PDB entry 6BMB | X-ray diffraction, 2.08 A resolution | chain A

== Chain A ==
Molecule: Bifunctional 3-dehydroquinate dehydratase/shikimate dehydrogenase, chloroplastic
Organism: Arabidopsis thaliana
Notes: EC 4.2.1.10, 1.1.1.25
Reference sequence: Q9SQT8 (DHQSD_ARATH); numbering as in UniProt (aligned over 90-603)
Sequence (523 residues; numbered 90 to 612; the number before each row is that of its first residue):
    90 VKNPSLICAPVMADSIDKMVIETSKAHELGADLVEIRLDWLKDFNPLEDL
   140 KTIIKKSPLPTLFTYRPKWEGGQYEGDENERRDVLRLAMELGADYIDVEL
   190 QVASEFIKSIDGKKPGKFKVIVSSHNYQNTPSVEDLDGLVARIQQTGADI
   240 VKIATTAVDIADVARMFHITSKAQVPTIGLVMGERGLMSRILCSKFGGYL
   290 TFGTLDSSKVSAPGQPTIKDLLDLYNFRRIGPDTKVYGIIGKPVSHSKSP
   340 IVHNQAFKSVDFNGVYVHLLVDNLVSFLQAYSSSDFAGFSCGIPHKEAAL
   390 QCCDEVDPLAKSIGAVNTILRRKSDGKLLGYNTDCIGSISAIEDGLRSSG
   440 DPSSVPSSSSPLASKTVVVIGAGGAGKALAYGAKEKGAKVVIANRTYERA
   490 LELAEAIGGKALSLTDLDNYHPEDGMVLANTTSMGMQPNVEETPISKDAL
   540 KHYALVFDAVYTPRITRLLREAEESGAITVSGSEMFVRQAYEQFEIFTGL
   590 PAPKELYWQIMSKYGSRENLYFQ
Disordered / not traced: 436-454, 489-490, 498-499, 510-511
Differences from the reference sequence: engineered mutation Gly381 (Thr in Q9SQT8); expression tag (604-612)
Ligand contacts: shikimate (SKM; (3R,4S,5R)-3,4,5-trihydroxycyclohex-1-ene-1-carboxylic acid): Ile328, His335, Ser336, Ser338, Ser379, Cys380, Gly381, Lys385, Asn406, Asp423, Tyr550, Phe575, Gln578, Gln582
Curated features (UniProtKB/Swiss-Prot):
  - active site: His214 (Proton acceptor), Lys241 (Schiff-base intermediate with substrate), Lys385 (For shikimate dehydrogenase activity), Asp423 (For shikimate dehydrogenase activity)
  - binding site (3-dehydroshikimate): Glu124, Arg126, Arg155, Lys241, Arg279, Ser300, Gln304
  - binding site (shikimate): Ser336, Ser338, Lys385, Asn406, Asp423, Tyr550, Gln578, Gln582
  - binding site (NADP(+)): Ala461, Gly463, Ala464, Asn483, Thr485, Arg488, Met525, Ala548, Gly571
  - mutagenesis: Ser336 (S336A: 13-fold decrease in substrate affinity but almost no change in activity), Ser338 (S338A: 10-fold decrease in activity, and 9-fold decrease in substrate affinity), Lys385 (K385A: Strongly reduced shikimate dehydrogenase activity, but minor change in substrate affinity; K385N: Strongly reduced shikimate dehydrogenase activity, but no change in substrate affinity), Asp423 (D423A: Loss of shikimate dehydrogenase activity; D423N: Reduced shikimate dehydrogenase activity, but no change in substrate affinity), Tyr550 (Y550F/A: 100-fold decrease in activity, and 2-fold decrease in substrate affinity)
Reported in the primary citation:
  - mutagenesis - S338G/T381G, T381G: increased catalytic activity on quinate
  - mutagenesis - S338G: unchanged catalytic activity on shikimate
  - mutagenesis - S338G: unchanged catalytic activity on quinate
  - binding site for shikimate: Ser336, Ser338, Tyr550
  - catalytic residues: Lys385, Asp423
  - catalytic residues: His214, Lys241 (citing earlier work)
  - mutagenesis - T381G: decreased catalytic activity on Shikimate
  - binding site for l(+)-tartaric acid: Arg279 (citing earlier work)

== In short ==
Ligands of chain A: shikimate. From UniProt: 4 active-site residues, 7 residues binding 3-dehydroshikimate, 8
shikimate-binding residues and 9 NADP+-binding residues. From the paper: catalytic residues Lys385, Asp423 and
His214 among others; S338G/T381G and T381G increase catalytic activity on quinate.
Chain A is Bifunctional 3-dehydroquinate dehydratase/shikimate dehydrogenase, chloroplastic (Arabidopsis
thaliana); the structure, Crystal structure of Arabidopsis Dehydroquinate dehydratase-shikimate dehydrogenase
(T381G mutant) in complex with tartrate and shikimate, was determined by X-ray diffraction together with 6BMQ
from the same study.
